Entry 9IKK (electron microscopy, 3.51 A resolution); this record covers chains K and O of the 16 polymer chains in the assembly.

Chain K (and O):
Molecule: Tlp-2
Organism: algae metagenome
Notes: chain O of this document is another copy of the same molecule, construct and numbering; everything in this record applies to it too
Sequence (237 residues; row label = number of the first residue in the row):
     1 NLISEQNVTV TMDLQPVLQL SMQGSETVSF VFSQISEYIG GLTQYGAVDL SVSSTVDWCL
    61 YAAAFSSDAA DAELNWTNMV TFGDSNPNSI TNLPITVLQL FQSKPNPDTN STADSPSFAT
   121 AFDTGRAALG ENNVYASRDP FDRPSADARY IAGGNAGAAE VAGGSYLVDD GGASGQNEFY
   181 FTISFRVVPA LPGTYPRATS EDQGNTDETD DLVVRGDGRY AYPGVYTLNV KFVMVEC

How chain K and chain O interact:
Residue-residue contacts (82):
  Asn1(K) with Glu236(O), hydrogen bond (backbone-side chain)
  Leu2(K) with Pro16(O), hydrophobic; Met234(O); Glu236(O), hydrogen bond (backbone-side chain)
  Ile3(K) with Val233(O), hydrophobic; Met234(O); Val235(O), hydrophobic
  Ser4(K) with Leu18(O); Gln19(O); Leu20(O), hydrogen bond (side chain-backbone); Phe232(O); Val233(O); Met234(O), hydrogen bond (backbone-backbone)
  Glu5(K) with Leu20(O); Phe141(O); Lys231(O), salt bridge; Phe232(O); Val233(O)
  Gln6(K) with Leu20(O), hydrogen bond (side chain-backbone); Met22(O); Val230(O); Lys231(O); Phe232(O), hydrogen bond (backbone-backbone)
  Asn7(K) with Glu26(O); Asn229(O); Val230(O); Lys231(O)
  Val8(K) with Met22(O), hydrophobic; Glu26(O); Phe185(O), hydrophobic; Asn229(O); Val230(O), hydrogen bond (backbone-backbone); Phe232(O), hydrophobic
  Thr9(K) with Glu26(O), hydrogen bond (backbone-backbone); Thr27(O); Val28(O), hydrogen bond (backbone-backbone); Leu228(O)
  Val10(K) with Val28(O); Phe30(O), hydrophobic; Thr227(O); Leu228(O), hydrogen bond (backbone-backbone); Val230(O), hydrophobic
  Thr11(K) with Val28(O), hydrogen bond (backbone-backbone); Ser29(O), hydrogen bond; Phe30(O), hydrogen bond (backbone-backbone); Tyr226(O)
  Met12(K) with Phe30(O); Trp76(O), hydrophobic; Val187(O), hydrophobic; Tyr195(O); Val225(O); Tyr226(O), hydrogen bond (backbone-backbone)
  Asp13(K) with Phe30(O), hydrogen bond (backbone-backbone); Val31(O); Phe32(O); Gly224(O); Val225(O)
  Leu14(K) with Tyr38(O), hydrogen bond (backbone-side chain); Tyr195(O); Pro223(O); Gly224(O), hydrogen bond (backbone-backbone); Tyr226(O), hydrophobic
  Gln15(K) with Val31(O); Phe32(O), hydrogen bond (backbone-backbone); Ser33(O); Tyr38(O), hydrogen bond (backbone-side chain)
  Pro16(K) with Phe82(O); Pro223(O), hydrophobic
  Val17(K) with Ser33(O); Tyr38(O), hydrophobic
  Ser53(K) with Ile35(O)
  Thr55(K) with Tyr38(O); Pro192(O)
  Val56(K) with Tyr220(O), hydrophobic; Pro223(O), hydrophobic
  Asp57(K) with Asn86(O); Tyr220(O), hydrogen bond (backbone-side chain)
  Gly164(K) with Leu191(O)
  Glu236(K) with Gly83(O); Asp84(O)
  Cys237(K) with Ser85(O); Asn86(O), hydrogen bond (backbone-side chain)
Interface residues without a listed pair, chain K (28 interface residues in all): Ser54, Gly163, Ser165, Val168
Interface residues without a listed pair, chain O (49 interface residues in all): Ser25, Val48, Asn88, Leu93, Val97, Leu98, Tyr222

Overview:
The interface between chain K and chain O involves 28 residues on one side and 49 on the other, with 21
hydrogen bonds and 1 salt bridge. Among the polar pairs are Glu5(K)-Lys231(O), Asn1(K)-Glu236(O) and
Leu2(K)-Glu236(O).
Both chains are Tlp-2 (algae metagenome). Entry 9IKK (Cryo-EM structure of TLP-1b) was determined by electron
microscopy, deposited together with 9IKJ.
